PDB entry 5JPM | X-ray diffraction, 3.75 A resolution | chains I and J of the 5 polymer chains in the assembly

[Chain I]
Protein: Mannan-binding lectin serine protease 2
Source organism: Homo sapiens
Notes: EC 3.4.21.104
Reference sequence: O00187 (MASP2_HUMAN); numbering as in UniProt (aligned over 291-444)
Sequence (154 residues; numbered 291 to 444; the number before each row is that of its first residue):
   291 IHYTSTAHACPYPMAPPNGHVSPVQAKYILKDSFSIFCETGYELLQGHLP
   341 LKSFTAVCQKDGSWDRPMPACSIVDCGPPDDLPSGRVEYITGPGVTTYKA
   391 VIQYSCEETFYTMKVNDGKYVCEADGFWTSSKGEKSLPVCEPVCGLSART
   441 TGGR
Unresolved in the structure: 291-295, 441-444
Sequence notes: engineered mutation His298 (Gln in O00187), Ala299 (Pro in O00187)
UniProt features mapped onto this chain:
  - site: Arg444 (Cleavage)
  - natural variant: Val377 (V377A: No effect on catalytic activity)
  - mutagenesis: Arg444 (R444Q: Abolishes autocatalytic cleavage)
Disulfides: Cys300-Cys348, Cys328-Cys361, Cys366-Cys412, Cys396-Cys430

[Chain J]
Protein: Mannan-binding lectin serine protease 2
Source organism: Homo sapiens
Notes: EC 3.4.21.104
Reference sequence: O00187 (MASP2_HUMAN); residue numbers follow UniProt; this construct covers 445-686
Sequence (242 residues; numbered 445 to 686; the number before each row is that of its first residue):
   445 IYGGQKAKPGDFPWQVLILGGTTAAGALLYDNWVLTAAHAVYEQKHDASA
   495 LDIRMGTLKRLSPHYTQAWSEAVFIHEGYTHDAGFDNDIALIKLNNKVVI
   545 NSNITPICLPRKEAESFMRTDDIGTASGWGLTQRGFLARNLMYVDIPIVD
   595 HQKCTAAYEKPPYPRGSVTANMLCAGLESGGKDSCRGDAGGALVFLDSET
   645 ERWFVGGIVSWGSMNCGEAGQYGVYTKVINYIPWIENIISDF
Sequence notes: engineered mutation Ala633 (Ser in O00187)
UniProt features mapped onto this chain:
  - active site (Charge relay system): His483, Asp532
Disulfides: Cys598-Cys618, Cys629-Cys660

[Interface between chain I and chain J]
Residue-residue contacts - 29 pairs, chain I then chain J:
  Phe400(I) with Ile544(J), hydrophobic; Asn545(J); Ser546(J); Thr549(J)
  Tyr401(I) with Ile544(J), hydrogen bond (side chain-backbone)
  Pro432(I) with Asp475(J)
  Val433(I) with Arg646(J)
  Cys434(I) with Pro550(J); Ile551(J); Cys552(J), disulfide; Arg646(J)
  Gly435(I) with Trp458(J); Thr549(J), hydrogen bond (backbone-side chain); Pro550(J), hydrogen bond (backbone-backbone); Cys552(J)
  Leu436(I) with Pro457(J); Thr549(J); Arg646(J)
  Ser437(I) with Gly454(J); Asp455(J), hydrogen bond (side chain-backbone); Trp458(J); Trp647(J)
  Ala438(I) with Lys452(J), hydrogen bond (backbone-side chain); Gly454(J), hydrogen bond (backbone-backbone); Asp455(J)
  Arg439(I) with Asp455(J); Thr569(J), hydrogen bond; Tyr587(J); Asp589(J), salt bridge
Also at the interface, not in a pair above, chain J (22 interface residues in all): Pro453, Phe456, Tyr474, Val542
Cross-chain cystine bridges: Cys434(I)-Cys552(J)

[In short]
Chain I and chain J form an interface of 10 and 22 residues respectively, with 1 disulfide bond, 7 hydrogen
bonds and 1 salt bridge. Polar contacts include Arg439(I)-Asp589(J), Tyr401(I)-Ile544(J) and
Gly435(I)-Thr549(J).
Here chain I is Mannan-binding lectin serine protease 2 and chain J is Mannan-binding lectin serine protease
2, both from Homo sapiens. Entry 5JPM (Structure of the complex of human complement C4 with MASP-2 rebuilt
using iMDFF) was determined by X-ray diffraction, deposited together with 5JPN and 5JTW.
